PDB entry 3RNE | X-ray diffraction, 2.50 A resolution | chains A and C of the 3 polymer chains in the assembly

# Chain A
Molecule: Toluene o-xylene monooxygenase component
Source organism: Pseudomonas sp. OX1
Notes: EC 1.14.-.-
Reference sequence: Q6IV66 (Q6IV66_9PSED); residue numbers follow UniProt; this construct covers 1-498
Chain sequence (498 residues; numbered 1 to 498; the number before each row is that of its first residue):
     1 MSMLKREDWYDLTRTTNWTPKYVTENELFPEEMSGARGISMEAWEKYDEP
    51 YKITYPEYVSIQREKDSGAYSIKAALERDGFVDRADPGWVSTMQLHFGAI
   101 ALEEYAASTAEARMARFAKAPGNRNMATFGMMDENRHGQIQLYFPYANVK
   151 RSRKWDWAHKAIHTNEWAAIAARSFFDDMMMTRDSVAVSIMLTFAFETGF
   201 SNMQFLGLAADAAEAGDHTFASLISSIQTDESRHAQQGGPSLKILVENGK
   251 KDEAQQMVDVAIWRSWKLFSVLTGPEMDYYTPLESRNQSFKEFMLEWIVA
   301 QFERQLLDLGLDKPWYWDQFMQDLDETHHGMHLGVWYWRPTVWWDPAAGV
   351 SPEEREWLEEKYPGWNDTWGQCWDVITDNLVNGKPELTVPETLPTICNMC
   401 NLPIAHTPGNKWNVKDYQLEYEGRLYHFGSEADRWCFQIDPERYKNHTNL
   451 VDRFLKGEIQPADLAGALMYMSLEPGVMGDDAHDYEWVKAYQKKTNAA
Not modelled in the structure: 1, 493-498
Sequence notes: engineered mutation Ser201 (Thr in Q6IV66), Glu276 (Ile in Q6IV66), Lys445 (Glu in Q6IV66)
Bound ions: Fe ion site 1: Glu104, Glu134, His137 (together with hydroxide ion); Fe ion site 2: Glu134, Glu197, Glu231, His234 (together with hydroxide ion)
Ligand contacts:
  - hydroxide ion (OH), molecule 1: Glu104, Glu134, Glu197, Glu231, His234
  - hydroxide ion (OH), molecule 2: Glu104, Glu134, His137, Glu197, Glu231, His234

# Chain C
Molecule: Toluene o-xylene monooxygenase component
Source organism: Pseudomonas sp. OX1
Notes: EC 1.14.-.-
Reference sequence: Q6IV65 (Q6IV65_9PSED); residues 1-86 here = UniProt positions 1-86
Chain sequence (86 residues; each row starts with the number of its first residue):
     1 MATFPIMSNFERDFVIQLVPVDTEDTMDQVAEKCAYHSINRRVHPQPEKI
    51 LRVRRHEDGTLFPRGMIVSDAGLRPTETLDIIFMDN
Not modelled in the structure: 1-2, 86

# Interface between chain A and chain C
Pairs across the interface (70):
  Gly330(A) with Phe14(C)
  Leu333(A) with Phe14(C), hydrophobic
  Gly334(A) with Phe14(C)
  Tyr337(A) with Arg41(C), hydrogen bond; Arg42(C)
  Trp338(A) with Gln17(C); Arg42(C)
  Trp369(A) with Phe14(C), hydrophobic
  Gln371(A) with Arg12(C)
  Cys372(A) with Arg42(C)
  Val375(A) with Asn40(C); Arg41(C); Arg42(C); His44(C)
  Ile376(A) with Arg41(C)
  Asn379(A) with Asn40(C)
  Glu386(A) with Arg41(C)
  Leu387(A) with Asn40(C); Arg41(C)
  Val389(A) with Arg41(C), hydrogen bond (backbone-side chain)
  Glu391(A) with Tyr36(C), hydrogen bond; His37(C); Arg41(C), salt bridge
  Thr392(A) with Gln17(C); Leu18(C), hydrogen bond (side chain-backbone); His37(C)
  Leu393(A) with Gln17(C); Leu18(C), hydrogen bond (backbone-backbone)
  Pro394(A) with Ile16(C)
  Thr395(A) with Met7(C), hydrogen bond; Ile16(C), hydrogen bond (backbone-backbone); Gln17(C)
  Ile404(A) with Val15(C); Ile16(C), hydrogen bond (backbone-backbone)
  Ala405(A) with Phe14(C); Val15(C), hydrophobic
  His406(A) with Phe14(C), hydrogen bond (backbone-backbone)
  Pro408(A) with Arg12(C); Asp13(C); Phe14(C)
  Gly409(A) with Arg12(C), hydrogen bond (backbone-backbone)
  Asn410(A) with Arg12(C), hydrogen bond
  Trp412(A) with Asn9(C); Phe10(C), hydrogen bond (side chain-backbone); Glu11(C); Arg12(C); Asp13(C), hydrogen bond (side chain-backbone)
  Val414(A) with Asn9(C), hydrogen bond (backbone-side chain); Asp13(C); Phe14(C); Ile16(C), hydrophobic; His56(C)
  Lys415(A) with His56(C)
  Asp416(A) with Ile16(C); His56(C); Thr78(C), hydrogen bond
  Gln418(A) with Glu57(C); Glu77(C); Thr78(C), hydrogen bond
  Glu420(A) with Arg74(C), salt bridge
  Leu425(A) with Arg74(C); Pro75(C); Thr76(C); Glu77(C)
  His427(A) with Met7(C); Thr76(C), hydrogen bond (side chain-backbone); Thr78(C), hydrogen bond
  Val451(A) with Met7(C), hydrophobic
  Leu455(A) with Pro5(C), hydrophobic; Thr76(C)
Interface residues without a listed pair, chain A (41 interface residues in all): Asp374, Asp378, Pro390, Pro403, Thr407, Phe454
Interface residues without a listed pair, chain C (29 interface residues in all): Val43, Arg54, Asp80, Ile82

# Summary
41 residues of chain A and 29 residues of chain C are in contact, with 18 hydrogen bonds and 2 salt bridges.
Among the polar pairs are Glu391(A)-Arg41(C), Glu420(A)-Arg74(C) and Tyr337(A)-Arg41(C). Ligands of chain A:
hydroxide ion.
Here chain A is Toluene o-xylene monooxygenase component and chain C is Toluene o-xylene monooxygenase
component, both from Pseudomonas sp. OX1. Entry 3RNE (Structure of the Toluene/o-Xylene Monooxygenase
Hydroxylase T201S/I276E Double Mutant) was determined by X-ray diffraction (same publication as 3RN9, 3RNA,
3RNB, 3RNC, 3RNF and 3RNG).
